5FVB - chains J and S of the 12 polymer chains in the assembly; structure by X-ray diffraction, 1.93 A resolution.

== Chain J ==
Name: C-phycoerythrin alpha subunit
Source organism: Phormidium rubidum
Notes: fragment: fragment alpha-chain residues 1-164
UniProtKB: A0A0E3W010 (A0A0E3W010_9CYAN); residues 1-164 here = UniProt positions 1-164
Amino-acid sequence (164 residues; row label = number of the first residue in the row):
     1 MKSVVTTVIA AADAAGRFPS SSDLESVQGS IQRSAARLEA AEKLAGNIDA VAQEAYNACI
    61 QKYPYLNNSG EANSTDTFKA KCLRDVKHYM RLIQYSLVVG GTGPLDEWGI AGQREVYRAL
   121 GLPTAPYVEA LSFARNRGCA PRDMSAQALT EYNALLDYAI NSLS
Glycans and other covalent adducts: phycoerythrobilin (PEB) linked to Cys-82, Cys-139
Small-molecule neighbours:
  - phycoerythrobilin (PEB), molecule 1: Leu-24, Glu-25, Gln-28
  - phycoerythrobilin (PEB), molecule 2: Arg-33, Gln-147, Thr-150, Glu-151
  - phycoerythrobilin (PEB), molecule 3: Lys-43, Leu-44, Asn-47, Ala-50, Val-51, Glu-54, Arg-137, Gly-138, Arg-142, Asp-143, Met-144, Tyr-152
  - phycoerythrobilin (PEB), molecule 4: Cys-59, Leu-66, Ala-72, Asn-73, Phe-78, Lys-81, Arg-84, Asp-85, Val-86, His-88, Tyr-89, Leu-92, Trp-108, Gly-109, Val-116, Tyr-117, Leu-120, Leu-122, Pro-123, Pro-126, Tyr-127

== Chain S ==
Name: C-phycoerythrin beta subunit
Source organism: Phormidium rubidum
Notes: fragment: fragment beta-chain residues 1-184
UniProtKB: A0A0E4G455 (A0A0E4G455_9CYAN); residues 1-184 here correspond to UniProt positions -6-177 (UniProt number = residue number - 7)
Amino-acid sequence (184 residues; numbered 1 to 184; the number before each row is that of its first residue):
     1 MLDAFSRAVV QADASTSVVA DMGALKQFIA EGNRRLDAVN AIASNASCMV SDAVAGMICE
    61 NQGLIQAGGN CYPNRRMAAC LRDAEIILRY VTYALLAGDA SVLDDRCLNG LKETYAALGV
   121 PTTSTVRAVQ IMKAQAAAHI KDTPSEARAG GKLRKMGSPV VEDRCASLVA EASSYFDRVI
   181 SALS
Modified / non-standard residues: Asn-70 (n-methyl asparagine; MEN)
Glycans and other covalent adducts: phycoerythrobilin (PEB) linked to Cys-48, Cys-59, Cys-80, Cys-165
Small-molecule neighbours:
  - phycoerythrobilin (PEB), molecule 1: Ala-30, Asn-33, Arg-34, Leu-36, Asp-37, Ala-38, Ile-140, Lys-141, Asp-142, Ser-158, Pro-159, Val-160, Val-161, Arg-164, Leu-168
  - phycoerythrobilin (PEB), molecule 2: Asn-45, Met-49, Asp-52, Ala-55, Gly-56, Glu-60, Arg-127, Ile-131, Ala-134, Gln-135, Ala-138, His-139, Pro-144, Ser-145, Arg-148, Ala-149, Lys-152, Leu-153, Arg-154
  - phycoerythrobilin (PEB), molecule 3: Met-57, Leu-64, Asn-70, Cys-71, Arg-75, Arg-76, Ala-79, Arg-82, Asp-83, Ile-86, Ile-87, Tyr-90, Arg-106, Cys-107, Leu-111, Thr-114, Tyr-115, Leu-118, Val-120, Pro-121, Ser-124, Thr-125, Ala-128
  - phycoerythrobilin (PEB), molecule 4: Ile-58, Ile-65, Tyr-72, Pro-73, Asn-74, Met-77

== Interface between chain J and chain S ==
Residue-residue contacts (14; chain J residue first):
  Ser-132(J) with Arg-154(S), hydrogen bond
  Arg-135(J) with Arg-154(S); Lys-155(S), hydrogen bond (side chain-backbone); Met-156(S)
  Asn-136(J) with Arg-154(S), hydrogen bond
  Thr-150(J) with Asn-40(S)
  Ala-154(J) with Asn-40(S)
  Asp-157(J) with Ser-44(S); Arg-154(S), salt bridge
  Ile-160(J) with Arg-154(S)
  Asn-161(J) with Ala-43(S), hydrogen bond (side chain-backbone); Ser-44(S), hydrogen bond (side chain-backbone); Ser-47(S), hydrogen bond (backbone-side chain)
  Ser-164(J) with Ser-47(S)
Interface residues without a listed pair, chain S (10 interface residues in all): Asn-45, Ala-46, Leu-153

== In short ==
The interface between chain J and chain S involves 9 residues on one side and 10 on the other; the contacts
include 6 hydrogen bonds and 1 salt bridge. Polar pairs include Asp-157(J)/Arg-154(S), Ser-132(J)/Arg-154(S)
and Arg-135(J)/Lys-155(S). Bound to chain J: phycoerythrobilin.
Chain J is C-phycoerythrin alpha subunit and chain S is C-phycoerythrin beta subunit, both from Phormidium
rubidum; the structure, Crystal structure of phormidium C-phycoerythrin at ph 5.0, was determined by X-ray
diffraction together with 5AQD from the same study.
